Entry 9DWF (electron microscopy, 3.10 A resolution); this record covers chains E and J of the 11 polymer chains in the assembly.

== Chain E ==
Molecule: Histone H3.2
From: Homo sapiens
Reference sequence: Q71DI3 (H32_HUMAN); residues 1-135 here correspond to UniProt positions 2-136 (UniProt number = residue number + 1)
Amino-acid sequence (135 residues; each row starts with the number of its first residue):
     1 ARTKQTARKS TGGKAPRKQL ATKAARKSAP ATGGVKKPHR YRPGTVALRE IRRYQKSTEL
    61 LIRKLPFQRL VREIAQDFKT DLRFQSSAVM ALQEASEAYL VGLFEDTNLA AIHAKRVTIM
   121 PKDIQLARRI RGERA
Disordered / not traced: 1-37, 135
Sequence notes: engineered mutation Ala110 (Cys111 in Q71DI3)
Curated features (UniProtKB/Swiss-Prot):
  - modified residue: Arg2 (Asymmetric dimethylarginine), Thr3 (Phosphothreonine), Lys4 (Allysine), Gln5 (5-glutamyl dopamine), Thr6 (Phosphothreonine), Arg8 (Citrulline), Lys9 (N6,N6,N6-trimethyllysine), Ser10 (ADP-ribosylserine), Thr11 (Phosphothreonine), Lys14 (N6-(2-hydroxyisobutyryl)lysine), Arg17 (Asymmetric dimethylarginine), Lys18 (N6-(2-hydroxyisobutyryl)lysine), Lys23 (N6-(2-hydroxyisobutyryl)lysine), Arg26 (Citrulline), Lys27 (N6,N6,N6-trimethyllysine), Ser28 (ADP-ribosylserine), Lys36 (N6,N6,N6-trimethyllysine), Lys37 (N6-methyllysine), Tyr41 (Phosphotyrosine), Lys56 (N6,N6,N6-trimethyllysine) and 8 more in UniProt
  - lipidation: Lys18 (N6-decanoyllysine)

== Chain J ==
Molecule: 601 J strand (non-damaged strand)
Sequence (147 nucleotides; row label = number of the first residue in the row):
     1 ATCGGATGTA TATATCTGAC ACGTGCCTGG AGACTAGGGA GTAATCCCCT TGGCGGTTAA
    61 AACGCGGGGG ACAGCGCGTA CGTGCGTTTA AGCGGTGCTA GAGCTGTCTA CGACCAATTG
   121 AGCGGCCTCG GCACCGGGAT TCTCGAT

== How chain E and chain J interact ==
Contacting residue pairs (20):
  His39(E) with DC144(J), sugar contact
  Arg40(E) with DG66(J), base contact; DC144(J), sugar contact
  Tyr41(E) with DT143(J), phosphate contact; DC144(J), phosphate contact
  Arg42(E) with DG69(J), salt bridge to the phosphate; DC144(J), salt bridge to the phosphate
  Thr45(E) with DC144(J), phosphate contact
  Arg72(E) with DT51(J), salt bridge to the phosphate
  Arg83(E) with DT50(J), sugar contact; DT51(J), phosphate contact
  Phe84(E) with DT50(J), phosphate contact; DT51(J), hydrogen bond to the phosphate
  Gln85(E) with DT50(J), phosphate contact
  Arg116(E) with DA71(J), phosphate contact; DC72(J), phosphate contact
  Val117(E) with DA71(J), hydrogen bond to the phosphate
  Thr118(E) with DA71(J), hydrogen bond to the phosphate
  Met120(E) with DA71(J), phosphate contact; DC72(J), phosphate contact
Interface residues without a listed pair, chain E (18 interface residues in all): Pro43, Arg63, Leu82, Ser86, Lys115
Interface residues without a listed pair, chain J (11 interface residues in all): DA61, DG70, DG145

== Summary ==
18 residues of chain E face 11 of chain J across their interface, with 3 hydrogen bonds and 3 salt bridges.
Polar contacts include Phe84(E)-DT51(J), Val117(E)-DA71(J) and Thr118(E)-DA71(J).
Here chain E is Histone H3.2 (Homo sapiens) and chain J is 601 J strand (non-damaged strand). Entry 9DWF
(Nucleosome containing a 1-nt gap at SHL-4.5) was determined by electron microscopy.
